Entry 7SV1 (X-ray diffraction, 1.56 A resolution); this record covers chain A.

Chain A:
Protein: Carbonic anhydrase 2
Organism: Homo sapiens
Notes: EC 4.2.1.1
UniProtKB: P00918 (CAH2_HUMAN); the author numbering skips numbers that UniProt does not, so the offset changes along the chain: 4-125 = UniProt 4-125; 127-261 = UniProt 126-260
Sequence (257 residues; each row starts with the number of its first residue; note: 1 number in that range is skipped by the numbering (no residue carries it; nothing is unmodelled there)):
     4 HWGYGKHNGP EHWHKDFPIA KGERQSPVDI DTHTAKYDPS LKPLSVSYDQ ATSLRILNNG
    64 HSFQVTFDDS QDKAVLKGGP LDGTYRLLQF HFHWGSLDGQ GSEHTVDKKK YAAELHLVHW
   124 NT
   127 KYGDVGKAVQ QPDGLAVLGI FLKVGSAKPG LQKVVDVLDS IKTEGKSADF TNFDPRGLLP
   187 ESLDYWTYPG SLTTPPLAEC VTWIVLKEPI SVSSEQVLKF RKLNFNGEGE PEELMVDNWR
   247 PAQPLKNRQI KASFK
Construct notes: engineered mutation Ser-65 (Ala in P00918), Gln-67 (Asn in P00918), Thr-69 (Glu in P00918), Leu-91 (Ile in P00918), Val-131 (Phe130 in P00918), Glu-170 (Lys169 in P00918), Ala-204 (Leu203 in P00918)
Metal / ion sites: Zn2+: His-94, His-96, His-119 (together with U6V)
Small-molecule neighbours: U6V (N~2~-(3-aminopropyl)-N-[(4-fluorophenyl)methyl]-N~2~-(2-phenylethyl)-N-[2-(4-sulfamoylphenyl)ethyl]glycinamide): Trp-5, Phe-20, His-64, Gln-92, His-94, His-96, Glu-106, His-119, Val-121, Val-131, Gly-132, Val-135, Val-143, Ser-197, Leu-198, Thr-199, Thr-200, Pro-201, Pro-202, Trp-209
Swiss-Prot annotation at these positions:
  - active site: His-64 (Proton donor/acceptor)
  - binding site (Zn(2+)): His-94, His-96, His-119
  - binding site (substrate): Thr-199, Thr-200
  - site: Tyr-7 (Fine-tunes the proton-transfer properties of H-64), Asn-62 (Fine-tunes the proton-transfer properties of H-64), Gln-92 (Involved in the binding of some activators, including histamine and L-histidine)
  - modified residue (Phosphoserine): Ser-166, Ser-173
From the paper describing this entry:
  - binding site for U6V: Trp-5, Phe-20, Val-131, Val-135, Thr-199, Pro-201, Pro-202
  - specificity-determining residues: Val-131 (proposed by the authors, not directly observed)

Summary:
Chain A binds compound U6V. The Zn2+ site is built by His-94, His-96 and His-119. From UniProt: active-site
residue His-64, 3 Zn2+-binding residues and substrate-binding residues Thr-199 and Thr-200. The paper reports
a binding site for U6V at Trp-5, Phe-20 and Val-131 among others; the specificity determinant Val-131.
Chain A is Carbonic anhydrase 2 (Homo sapiens); the structure, Carbonic Anhydrase IX-mimic Complexed with
3-((2-((Naphthalen-2-ylmethyl)(4-sulfamoylphenethyl)amino)-2-oxoethyl)(phenethyl)amino)propanoic acid, was
determined by X-ray diffraction, deposited together with 7SUW, 7SUY and 7SV8.
